Entry 5O7A (X-ray diffraction, 2.50 A resolution); this record covers chains C and E of the 6 polymer chains in the assembly.

Chain C:
Name: Tubulin alpha-1B chain
From: Bos taurus
UniProtKB: P81947 (TBA1B_BOVIN); residues 1-451 here = UniProt positions 1-451
Chain sequence (451 residues; each row starts with the number of its first residue):
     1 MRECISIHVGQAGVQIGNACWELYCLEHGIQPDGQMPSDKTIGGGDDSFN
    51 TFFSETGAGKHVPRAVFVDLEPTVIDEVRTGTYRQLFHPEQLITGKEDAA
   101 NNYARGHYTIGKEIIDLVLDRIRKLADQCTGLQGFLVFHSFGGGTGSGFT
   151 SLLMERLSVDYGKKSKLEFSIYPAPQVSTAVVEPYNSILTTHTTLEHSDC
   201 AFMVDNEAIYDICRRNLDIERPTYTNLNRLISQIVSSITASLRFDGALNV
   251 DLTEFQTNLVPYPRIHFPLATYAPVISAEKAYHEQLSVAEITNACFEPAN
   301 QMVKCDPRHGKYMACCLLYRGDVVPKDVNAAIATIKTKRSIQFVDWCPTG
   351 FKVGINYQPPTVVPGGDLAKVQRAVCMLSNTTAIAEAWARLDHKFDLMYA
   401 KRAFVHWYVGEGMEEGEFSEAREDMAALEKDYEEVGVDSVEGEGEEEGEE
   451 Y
Disordered / not traced: 441-451
Ligand contacts: GTP (guanosine-5'-triphosphate): Gly10, Gln11, Ala12, Gln15, Ile16, Asp69, Asp98, Ala99, Ala100, Asn101, Ser140, Gly142, Gly143, Gly144, Thr145, Gly146, Ile171, Pro173, Val177, Ser178, Glu183, Asn206, Tyr224, Leu227, Asn228, Ile231

Chain E:
Name: Stathmin-4
From: Rattus norvegicus
UniProtKB: P63043 (STMN4_RAT); residues 5-145 here correspond to UniProt positions 49-189 (UniProt number = residue number + 44)
Chain sequence (143 residues; numbered 3 to 145; the number before each row is that of its first residue):
     3 MADMEVIELNKCTSGQSFEVILKPPSFDGVPEFNASLPRRRDPSLEEIQK
    53 KLEAAEERRKYQEAELLKHLAEKREHEREVIQKAIEENNNFIKMAKEKLA
   103 QKMESNKENREAHLAAMLERLQEKDKHAEEVRKNKELKEEASR
Disordered / not traced: 3-5, 28-45, 142-145
Construct notes: initiating methionine (3); expression tag (4)
Swiss-Prot annotation at these positions:
  - modified residue: Ser46 (Phosphoserine)

Interface between chain C and chain E:
Residue-residue contacts (32; chain C residue first):
  His107(C) - Lys104(E)
  His107(C) - Met105(E)
  Tyr108(C) - Lys104(E)
  Tyr108(C) - Met105(E)  hydrophobic
  Tyr108(C) - Asn108(E)
  Thr109(C) - Arg112(E)
  Lys112(C) - Met105(E)
  Glu155(C) - Leu101(E)
  Glu155(C) - Lys104(E)  salt bridge
  Arg156(C) - Leu101(E)
  Ser158(C) - Phe93(E)
  Ser158(C) - Ile94(E)
  Val159(C) - Ile94(E)
  Val159(C) - Ala97(E)  hydrophobic
  Val159(C) - Lys98(E)
  Gly162(C) - Asn90(E)
  Gly162(C) - Ile94(E)
  Lys163(C) - Asn90(E)  hydrogen bond (backbone-side chain)
  Lys163(C) - Phe93(E)
  Glu196(C) - Phe93(E)
  Glu196(C) - Lys100(E)  salt bridge
  His197(C) - Phe93(E)
  Val409(C) - His115(E)  hydrogen bond (backbone-side chain)
  Gly410(C) - Arg112(E)
  Glu411(C) - Asn108(E)
  Glu411(C) - Arg112(E)  salt bridge
  Gly412(C) - Asn108(E)
  Gly412(C) - Asn111(E)  hydrogen bond (backbone-side chain)
  Gly412(C) - Arg112(E)
  Met413(C) - Asn108(E)
  Glu414(C) - Ser107(E)
  Glu414(C) - Asn111(E)  hydrogen bond
Other interface residues (no listed pair), chain C (20 interface residues in all): Leu152, Thr193
Other interface residues (no listed pair), chain E (15 interface residues in all): Glu89

In short:
Chain C and chain E form an interface of 20 and 15 residues respectively, with 4 hydrogen bonds and 3 salt
bridges. Polar pairs include Glu155(C)-Lys104(E), Glu196(C)-Lys100(E) and Glu411(C)-Arg112(E). Chain C binds
GTP.
Here chain C is Tubulin alpha-1B chain (Bos taurus) and chain E is Stathmin-4 (Rattus norvegicus). Entry 5O7A
(Quinolin-6-yloxyacetamides are microtubule destabilizing agents that bind to the colchicine site of tubulin)
was determined by X-ray diffraction.
